PDB entry 1X9F | X-ray diffraction, 2.60 A resolution | chains I and L of the 12 polymer chains in the assembly

== Chain I ==
Protein: Globin IV, extracellular
Organism: Lumbricus terrestris
UniProt: P13579 (GLB4_LUMTE); residue numbers follow UniProt; this construct covers 1-151
Sequence (151 residues; row label = number of the first residue in the row):
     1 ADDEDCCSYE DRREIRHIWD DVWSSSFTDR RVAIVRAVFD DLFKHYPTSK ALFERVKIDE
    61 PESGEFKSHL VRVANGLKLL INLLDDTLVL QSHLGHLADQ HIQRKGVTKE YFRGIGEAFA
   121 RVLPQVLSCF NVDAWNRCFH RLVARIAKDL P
Not modelled in the structure: 1-4
Construct notes: conflict K78 (Asp in P13579)
UniProt features mapped onto this chain:
  - binding site (heme b): H101
Cystine bridges: C7-C138
Metal / ion sites: heme Fe: H101 (together with carbon monoxide)
Small-molecule neighbours:
  - carbon monoxide (CMO): F39, F53, H69, V73, H101
  - heme (HEM): L42, S49, L52, F53, R55, V56, H69, R72, V73, G76, L77, L80, L97, Q100, H101, R104, V107, Y111, F112, I115, F139

== Chain L ==
Protein: hemoglobin chain d1
Organism: Lumbricus terrestris
UniProt: O61233 (O61233_LUMTE); residues 1-140 here correspond to UniProt positions 19-158 (UniProt number = residue number + 18)
Sequence (140 residues; row label = number of the first residue in the row):
     1 ECLVTESLKV KLQWASAFGH AHERVAFGLE LWRDIIDDHP EIKAPFSRVR GDNIYSPEFG
    61 AHSQRVLSGL DITISMLDTP DMLAAQLAHL KVQHVERNLK PEFFDIFLKH LLHVLGDRLG
   121 THFDFGAWHD CVDQIIDGIK
Cystine bridges: C2-C131
Metal / ion sites: heme Fe: H94 (together with carbon monoxide)
Small-molecule neighbours:
  - carbon monoxide (CMO): W32, F46, H62, V66, H94
  - heme (HEM): W32, I42, P45, F46, R48, V49, H62, R65, V66, G69, L70, L90, Q93, H94, R97, L99, F103, F104, F107, I136, I139

== Chain I / chain L interface ==
Contacting residue pairs (46; chain I residue first):
  S26(I) - K11(L)  hydrogen bond (backbone-side chain)
  S26(I) - S75(L)
  F27(I) - L8(L)  hydrophobic
  F27(I) - K11(L)
  F27(I) - D78(L)
  T28(I) - S75(L)  hydrogen bond (side chain-backbone)
  R31(I) - D71(L)  salt bridge
  R31(I) - S75(L)  hydrogen bond
  V32(I) - M82(L)  hydrophobic
  G64(I) - D81(L)
  G64(I) - M82(L)
  G64(I) - A85(L)
  E65(I) - A85(L)
  K67(I) - D81(L)  salt bridge
  K67(I) - M82(L)
  S68(I) - M76(L)
  S68(I) - M82(L)
  S68(I) - A85(L)
  V71(I) - I72(L)  hydrophobic
  V71(I) - M76(L)  hydrophobic
  V71(I) - M82(L)  hydrophobic
  R72(I) - Q86(L)  hydrogen bond
  R72(I) - H89(L)
  N75(I) - S68(L)  hydrogen bond (backbone-side chain)
  N75(I) - D71(L)  hydrogen bond
  N75(I) - I72(L)
  K78(I) - R24(L)
  L79(I) - Q64(L)
  L79(I) - S68(L)
  N82(I) - H20(L)
  N82(I) - A21(L)  hydrogen bond (side chain-backbone)
  N82(I) - R24(L)  hydrogen bond
  L83(I) - Q64(L)
  D86(I) - H22(L)  salt bridge
  D86(I) - V25(L)
  L88(I) - P57(L)
  V89(I) - P57(L)
  V89(I) - G60(L)
  V89(I) - A61(L)
  S92(I) - P57(L)
  S92(I) - E58(L)
  S92(I) - A61(L)
  H93(I) - A61(L)
  H93(I) - R65(L)  hydrogen bond
  H96(I) - R48(L)
  H96(I) - R65(L)  hydrogen bond
Interface residues without a listed pair, chain I (26 interface residues in all): R16, W23, R55, D85
Interface residues without a listed pair, chain L (26 interface residues in all): T79

== In short ==
Chain I and chain L each contribute 26 residues to their interface, with 10 hydrogen bonds and 3 salt bridges.
Polar contacts include R31(I)-D71(L), K67(I)-D81(L) and D86(I)-H22(L). Chain I binds heme and carbon monoxide.
Bound to chain L: heme and carbon monoxide.
Chain I is Globin IV, extracellular and chain L is hemoglobin chain d1, both from Lumbricus terrestris; the
structure, Hemoglobin Dodecamer from Lumbricus Erythrocruorin, was determined by X-ray diffraction.
